PDB entry 6U72 | X-ray diffraction, 2.30 A resolution | chains B and C

Chain B:
Protein: Bromodomain-containing protein 4
Organism: Homo sapiens
Reference sequence: O60885 (BRD4_HUMAN); residues 42-168 here = UniProt positions 42-168
Chain sequence (146 residues; row label = number of the first residue in the row):
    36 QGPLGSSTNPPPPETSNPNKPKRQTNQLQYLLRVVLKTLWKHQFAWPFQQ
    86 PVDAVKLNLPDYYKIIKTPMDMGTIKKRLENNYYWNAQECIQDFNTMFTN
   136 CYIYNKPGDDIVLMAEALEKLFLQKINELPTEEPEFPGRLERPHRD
Not modelled in the structure: 36-59, 165-181
Construct notes: expression tag (36-41, 169-181)
Swiss-Prot annotation at these positions:
  - site: Asn140 (Acetylated histone binding)
  - cross-link: Lys99 (Glycyl lysine isopeptide (Lys-Gly) (interchain with G-Cter in SUMO2))
  - natural variant: Asp145 (D145G: Found in a patient with a neurodevelopmental syndrome; uncertain significance)
  - mutagenesis: Asn140 (N140A: Abolishes binding to acetylated histones)

Chain C:
Protein: 3.1_2_AcK5toA
Chain sequence (15 residues; each row starts with the number of its first residue; numbering starts at 0):
     0 XWKTIAGKTWRTKQC
Modified positions: ACE (acetyl group) at position 0; Lys7 (N(6)-acetyllysine; ALY); Lys12 (N(6)-acetyllysine; ALY)
Covalently attached groups: covalent link ACE_0-Cys14; amino group (NH2) linked to Cys14
Ligand contacts: amino group (NH2): Arg10, Thr11, Lys12, Gln13

How chain B and chain C interact:
Contacting residue pairs (8; chain B residue first):
  Gln78(B) - Lys7(C)
  Trp81(B) - Ile4(C)  hydrogen bond (side chain-backbone)
  Trp81(B) - Ala5(C)
  Trp81(B) - Lys7(C)
  Pro82(B) - Ala5(C)  hydrophobic
  Asp145(B) - Lys2(C)  salt bridge
  Asp145(B) - Ile4(C)
  Met149(B) - Ile4(C)  hydrophobic
Interface residues without a listed pair, chain B (7 interface residues in all): Leu92, Ile146
Interface residues without a listed pair, chain C (6 interface residues in all): Gly6, Trp9

In short:
7 residues of chain B and 6 residues of chain C are in contact; the contacts include 1 hydrogen bond and 1
salt bridge. Polar contacts include Asp145(B)-Lys2(C) and Trp81(B)-Ile4(C). Amino group is covalently linked
to Cys14(C). UniProt lists one mutagenesis site on chain B.
Here chain B is Bromodomain-containing protein 4 (Homo sapiens) and chain C is 3.1_2_AcK5toA. Entry 6U72
(BRD4-BD1 in complex with the cyclic peptide 3.1_2_AcK5toA) was determined by X-ray diffraction (same
publication as 6U4A, 6U61, 6U6K, 6U6L, 6U71, 6U74 and 8 further entries).
